Entry 6CPQ (X-ray diffraction, 1.93 A resolution); this record covers chains A and P of the 4 polymer chains in the assembly.

== Chain A ==
Protein: DNA polymerase beta
Source organism: Homo sapiens
Notes: EC 2.7.7.7, 4.2.99.-
Reference sequence: P06746 (DPOLB_HUMAN); numbering as in UniProt (aligned over 1-335)
Chain sequence (335 residues; numbered 1 to 335; the number before each row is that of its first residue):
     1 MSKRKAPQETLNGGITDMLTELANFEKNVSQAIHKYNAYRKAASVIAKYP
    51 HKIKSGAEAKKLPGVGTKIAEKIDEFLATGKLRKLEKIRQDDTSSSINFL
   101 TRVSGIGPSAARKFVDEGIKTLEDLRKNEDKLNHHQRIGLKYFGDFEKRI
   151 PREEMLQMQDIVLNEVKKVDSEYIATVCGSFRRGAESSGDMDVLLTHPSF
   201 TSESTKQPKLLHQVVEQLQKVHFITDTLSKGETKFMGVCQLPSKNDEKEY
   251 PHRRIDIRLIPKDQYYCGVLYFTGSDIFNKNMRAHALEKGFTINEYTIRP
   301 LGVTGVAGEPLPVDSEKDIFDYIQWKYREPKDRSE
Unresolved in the structure: 1-9
Swiss-Prot annotation at these positions:
  - region: Arg183 to Asp192 (DNA-binding)
  - active site: Lys72 (Nucleophile)
  - binding site (K(+)): Lys60, Leu62, Val65, Thr101, Val103, Ile106
  - binding site (Na(+)): Lys60, Leu62, Val65, Thr101, Val103, Ile106
  - binding site (dATP): Arg149, Ser180, Arg183, Gly189, Asp190
  - binding site (dCTP): Arg149, Ser180, Arg183, Gly189, Asp190
  - binding site (dGTP): Arg149, Ser180, Arg183, Gly189, Asp190, Asp192
  - binding site (dTTP): Arg149, Ser180, Arg183, Gly189, Asp190
  - binding site (Mg(2+)): Asp190, Asp192, Asp256
  - modified residue: Lys72 (N6-acetyllysine), Arg83 (Omega-N-methylarginine), Arg152 (Omega-N-methylarginine)
  - cross-link (Glycyl lysine isopeptide (Lys-Gly)): Lys41 (interchain with G-Cter in ubiquitin), Lys61 (interchain with G-Cter in ubiquitin), Lys81 (interchain with G-Cter in ubiquitin)
  - natural variant: Leu22 (L22P: Found in a gastric cancer sample; uncertain significance), Tyr39 (Y39C: Found in a gastric cancer sample; uncertain significance), Gly118 (G118V: Decreased DNA-directed DNA polymerase activity), Arg137 (R137Q: Decreased function in base-excision repair), Arg149 (R149I: Decreased DNA-directed DNA polymerase activity), Asp160 (D160N: Found in a gastric cancer sample; uncertain significance), Cys239 (C239R: Found in a gastric cancer sample; uncertain significance), Lys289 (K289M: Found in a colon cancer sample; uncertain significance), Asn294 (N294D: Found in a gastric cancer sample; uncertain significance), Glu295 (E295K: Found in a gastric cancer sample; uncertain significance)
  - mutagenesis: Phe25 (F25W: No effect on 5'-dRP lyase activity. Decreased ssDNA binding), His34 (H34G: Decreased 5'-dRP lyase activity. Decreased ssDNA binding), Lys35 (K35A: Decreased 5'-dRP lyase activity. Decreased ssDNA binding. Loss of 5'-dRP lyase activity; when associated with A-68 and A-72. Decreased ssDNA binding; when associated with A-68 and A-72 ...), Tyr39 (Y39F: No effect on 5'-dRP lyase activity; Y39Q: Abolishes DNA polymerase and 5'-dRP lyase activity), Lys41 (K41R: Abolishes ubiquitination; when associated with R-61 and R-81), Lys60 (K60A: Decreased 5'-dRP lyase activity. Decreased ssDNA binding), Lys61 (K61R: Abolishes ubiquitination; when associated with R-41 and R-81), Lys68 (K68A: No effect on 5'-dRP lyase activity. Decreased ssDNA binding. Loss of 5'-dRP lyase activity; when associated with A-35 and A-72. Decreased ssDNA binding; when associated with A-35 and A-72 ...), Glu71 (E71Q: No effect on 5'-dRP lyase activity. No effect on structure shown by circular dichroism. No effect on ssDNA binding), Lys72 (K72A: Severely reduced 5'-dRP lyase activity. Does not affect ssDNA binding. Loss of 5'-dRP lyase activity; when associated with A-35 and A-68. Decreased ssDNA binding ...), Glu75 (E75A: Slightly decreased 5'-dRP lyase activity. Decreased ssDNA binding. No effect on structure shown by circular dichroism), Lys81 (K81R: Abolishes ubiquitination; when associated with R-41 and R-61), 5 further mutagenesis entries in UniProt
Ion coordination: Na+ site 1: Lys60, Leu62, Val65 (shared with 1 residue of chain D); Na+ site 2: Thr101, Val103, Ile106 (shared with DG9(P) of chain P); Mg2+ site 1: Asp190, Asp192 (together with 0KX); Mg2+ site 2: Asp190, Asp192, Asp256 (together with 0KX)
Residues lining bound ligands: 0KX (2'-deoxy-5'-O-[(R)-hydroxy{[(R)-hydroxy(phosphonooxy)phosphoryl]amino}phosphoryl]cytidine): Arg149, Gly179, Ser180, Arg183, Ser188, Gly189, Asp190, Asp192, Tyr271, Phe272, Thr273, Gly274, Ser275, Asp276, Asn279

== Chain P ==
Molecule: 10-nt DNA strand
Sequence (10 nucleotides; row label = number of the first residue in the row):
     1 GCTGATGCGA
Ion coordination: Na+: DG9 (shared with Thr101(A), Val103(A), Ile106(A) of chain A)

== Chain A / chain P interface ==
Pairs across the interface - 18 pairs, chain A then chain P:
  Val103(A) - DG9(P)  phosphate contact
  Ser104(A) - DG9(P)  phosphate contact
  Gly105(A) - DC8(P)  sugar contact
  Gly105(A) - DG9(P)  hydrogen bond to the phosphate
  Ile106(A) - DG9(P)  phosphate contact
  Gly107(A) - DC8(P)  hydrogen bond to the phosphate
  Pro108(A) - DC8(P)  phosphate contact
  Ser109(A) - DG7(P)  phosphate contact
  Ser109(A) - DC8(P)  hydrogen bond to the phosphate
  Ala110(A) - DC8(P)  hydrogen bond to the phosphate
  His135(A) - DG9(P)  sugar contact
  Asp192(A) - DA10(P)  phosphate contact
  Lys234(A) - DG9(P)  base contact
  Met236(A) - DA10(P)  sugar contact
  Arg254(A) - DA10(P)  salt bridge to the phosphate
  Asp256(A) - DA10(P)  phosphate contact
  Tyr271(A) - DA10(P)  hydrogen bond to the base
  Phe272(A) - DA10(P)  phosphate contact
Interface residues without a listed pair, chain A (17 interface residues in all): Asp190

== Summary ==
17 residues of chain A and 4 residues of chain P are in contact, with 5 hydrogen bonds and 1 salt bridge.
Among the polar pairs are Tyr271(A)-DA10(P), Gly105(A)-DG9(P) and Gly107(A)-DC8(P). Chain A binds compound
0KX.
Here chain A is DNA polymerase beta (Homo sapiens) and chain P is a 10-nt DNA strand. Entry 6CPQ (Structure of
human DNA polymerase beta complexed with 8-ClG in the template base paired with incoming ...) was determined
by X-ray diffraction.
